8BVJ - chains P and B of the 23 polymer chains in the assembly; structure by electron microscopy, 4.50 A resolution (low resolution: residue-level contacts below are approximate; hydrogen-bond / salt-bridge calls are withheld).

# Chain P
Name: RNA-binding protein Hfq
Source organism: Pseudomonas aeruginosa
Reference sequence: A6VD57 (HFQ_PSEA7); numbering as in UniProt (aligned over 1-82)
Chain sequence (82 residues; numbered 1 to 82; the number before each row is that of its first residue):
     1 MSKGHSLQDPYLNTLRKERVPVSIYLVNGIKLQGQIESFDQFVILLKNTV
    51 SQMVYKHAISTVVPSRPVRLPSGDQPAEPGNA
Disordered / not traced: 1-3, 71-82
What the authors report for this chain:
  - binding site for estA mRNA (chain B): Asn13, Arg16, Arg19, Gln41, Arg66

# Chain B
Molecule: estA mRNA
Sequence (117 nucleotides; numbered 1 to 117 plus 2 insertion-coded residues; 2 numbers in that range are skipped by the numbering (no residue carries them; nothing is unmodelled there); the number before each row is that of its first residue; a row labelled like 80A-80B holds insertion residues (80A, then the next letters in order)):
     1 GCUGAGGAGGCUUUACGACGGGCCCCGAGGCGCAUGCCGACGACACGGCG
    51 GCCCGACAAUAAAAACAAA
    71 UCAUGGAGUA
80A-80B AG
    82 AGAAUGAUCAGAAUGGCGCUCAAGCCACUGGUAGCG
Disordered / not traced: 1-18, 29-44, 71-73, 80A-80B, 95-117

# Chain P / chain B interface
Residue-residue contacts - 10 pairs, chain P then chain B:
  Tyr25(P) with U86(B)
  Gly29(P) with U86(B); G87(B)
  Ile30(P) with U89(B)
  Lys31(P) with A88(B)
  Leu32(P) with A88(B)
  Gln33(P) with A88(B)
  Asn48(P) with A88(B)
  Gln52(P) with A88(B)
  Thr61(P) with U86(B)
Interface residues without a listed pair, chain P (12 interface residues in all): Leu26, Gly34, Leu46

# Overview
12 residues of chain P face 4 of chain B across their interface. From the paper: a binding site for estA mRNA
(chain B) at Asn13(P), Arg16(P) and Arg19(P) among others.
Here chain P is RNA-binding protein Hfq (Pseudomonas aeruginosa) and chain B is estA mRNA. Entry 8BVJ
(Hfq-Crc-estA translation repression complex) was determined by electron microscopy together with 8BVH and
8BVM from the same study.
